4KGC - chains D and I of the 10 polymer chains in the assembly; structure by X-ray diffraction, 2.69 A resolution.

[Chain D]
Name: Histone H2B 1.1
Organism: Xenopus laevis
Reference sequence: P02281 (H2B11_XENLA); residues -3 to 122 here correspond to UniProt positions 1-126 (UniProt number = residue number + 4)
Sequence (126 residues; row label = number of the first residue in the row; numbers below 1 keep their minus sign (Met-3 is residue -3)):
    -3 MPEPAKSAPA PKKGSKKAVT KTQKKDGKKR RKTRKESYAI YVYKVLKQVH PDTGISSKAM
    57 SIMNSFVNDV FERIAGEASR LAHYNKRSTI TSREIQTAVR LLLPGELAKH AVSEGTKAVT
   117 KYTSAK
Unresolved in the structure: -3 to 27
Curated features (UniProtKB/Swiss-Prot):
  - modified residue: Lys2 (N6-acetyllysine), Lys9 (N6-acetyllysine), Ser11 (Phosphoserine), Lys12 (N6-acetyllysine), Lys17 (N6-acetyllysine)
  - glycosylation: Ser109 (O-linked (GlcNAc) serine)
  - cross-link: Lys117 (Glycyl lysine isopeptide (Lys-Gly) (interchain with G-Cter in ubiquitin))

[Chain I]
Molecule: 145-nt DNA strand
Sequence (145 nucleotides; row label = number of the first residue in the row; numbers below 1 keep their minus sign (DA-72 is residue -72)):
   -72 ATCAATATCC ACCTGCAGAT ACTACCAAAA GTGTATTTGG AAACTGCTCC ATCAAAAGGC
   -12 ATGTTCAGCT GAATCAGCTG AACATGCCTT TTGATGGAGC AGTTTCCAAA TACACTTTTG
    48 GTAGTATCTG CAGGTGGATA TTGAT

[Interface between chain D and chain I]
Contacting residue pairs - 14 pairs, chain D then chain I:
  Thr29(D) - DT30(I)  hydrogen bond to the phosphate
  Arg30(D) - DA-46(I)  phosphate contact
  Arg30(D) - DA-45(I)  salt bridge to the phosphate
  Glu32(D) - DA-45(I)  sugar contact
  Tyr39(D) - DT-53(I)  phosphate contact
  Gly50(D) - DT-53(I)  phosphate contact
  Ile51(D) - DT-53(I)  phosphate contact
  Ser52(D) - DA-54(I)  phosphate contact
  Ser53(D) - DA-54(I)  hydrogen bond to the phosphate
  Arg83(D) - DG-34(I)  phosphate contact
  Arg83(D) - DG-33(I)  salt bridge to the phosphate
  Ser84(D) - DG-34(I)  hydrogen bond to the phosphate
  Thr85(D) - DT-35(I)  phosphate contact
  Thr85(D) - DG-34(I)  hydrogen bond to the phosphate
Other interface residues (no listed pair), chain D (12 interface residues in all): Lys82
Other interface residues (no listed pair), chain I (9 interface residues in all): DA-44

[In short]
12 residues of chain D face 9 of chain I across their interface, with 4 hydrogen bonds and 2 salt bridges.
Polar pairs include Thr29(D)-DT30(I), Ser53(D)-DA-54(I) and Ser84(D)-DG-34(I).
Chain D is Histone H2B 1.1 (Xenopus laevis) and chain I is a 145-nt DNA strand; the structure, Nucleosome Core
Particle Containing (ETA6-P-CYMENE)-(1, 2-ETHYLENEDIAMINE)-RUTHENIUM, was determined by X-ray diffraction.
